PDB entry 7LN6 | electron microscopy, 3.58 A resolution | chains A and G of the 7 polymer chains in the assembly

Chain A:
Molecule: Transitional endoplasmic reticulum ATPase
Organism: Homo sapiens
Notes: EC 3.6.4.6
UniProtKB: P55072 (TERA_HUMAN); residue numbers follow UniProt; this construct covers 1-806
Chain sequence (806 residues; each row starts with the number of its first residue):
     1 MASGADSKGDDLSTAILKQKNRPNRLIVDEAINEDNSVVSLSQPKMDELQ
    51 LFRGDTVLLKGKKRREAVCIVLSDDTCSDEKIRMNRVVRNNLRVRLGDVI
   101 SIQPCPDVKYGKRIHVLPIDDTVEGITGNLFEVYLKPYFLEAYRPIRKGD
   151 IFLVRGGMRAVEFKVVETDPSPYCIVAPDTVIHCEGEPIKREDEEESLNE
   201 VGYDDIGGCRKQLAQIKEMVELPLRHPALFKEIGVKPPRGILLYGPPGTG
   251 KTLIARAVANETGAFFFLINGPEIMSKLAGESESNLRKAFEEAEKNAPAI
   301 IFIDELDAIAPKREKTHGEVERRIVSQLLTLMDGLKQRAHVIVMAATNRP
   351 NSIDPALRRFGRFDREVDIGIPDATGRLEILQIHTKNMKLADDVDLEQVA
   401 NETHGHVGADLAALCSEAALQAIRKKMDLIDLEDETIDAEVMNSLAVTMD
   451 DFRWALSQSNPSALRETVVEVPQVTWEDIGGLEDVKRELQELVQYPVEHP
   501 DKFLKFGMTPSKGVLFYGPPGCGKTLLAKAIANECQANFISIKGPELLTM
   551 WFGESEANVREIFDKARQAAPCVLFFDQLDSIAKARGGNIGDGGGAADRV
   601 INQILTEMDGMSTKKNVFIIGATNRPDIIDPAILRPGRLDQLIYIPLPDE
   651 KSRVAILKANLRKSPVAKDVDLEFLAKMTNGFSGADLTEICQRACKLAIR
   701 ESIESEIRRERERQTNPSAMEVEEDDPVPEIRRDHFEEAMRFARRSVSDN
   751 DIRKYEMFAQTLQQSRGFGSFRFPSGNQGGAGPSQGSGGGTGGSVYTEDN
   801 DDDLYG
Unresolved in the structure: 1-22, 462-471, 715-726, 776-806
Sequence notes: engineered mutation Glu232 (Ala in P55072), Gln578 (Glu in P55072)
Ligand contacts:
  - ADP (adenosine-5'-diphosphate), molecule 1: Asp205, Ile206, Gly207, Pro247, Gly248, Thr249, Gly250, Lys251, Thr252, Leu253, Asp304, Asn348, Ile380, His384, Gly408, Ala409
  - ADP, molecule 2: Gly480, Pro519, Pro520, Gly521, Cys522, Gly523, Lys524, Thr525, Leu526, Ile656, Asn660, Gly684, Ala685, Thr688
UniProt features mapped onto this chain:
  - region: Thr797 to Gly806 (Interaction with UBXN6)
  - motif: Asp802 to Gly806 (PIM motif)
  - binding site (ATP): Pro247 to Leu253, Asn348, His384, Gly521 to Leu526
  - modified residue: Ala2 (N-acetylalanine), Ser3 (Phosphoserine), Ser7 (Phosphoserine), Ser13 (Phosphoserine), Ser37 (Phosphoserine), Lys315 (N6,N6,N6-trimethyllysine), Thr436 (Phosphothreonine), Ser462 (Phosphoserine), Lys502 (N6-acetyllysine), Lys505 (N6-acetyllysine), Lys668 (N6-acetyllysine), Ser702 (Phosphoserine), Lys754 (N6-acetyllysine), Ser770 (Phosphoserine), Ser775 (Phosphoserine), Ser787 (Phosphoserine), Tyr805 (Phosphotyrosine)
  - cross-link (Glycyl lysine isopeptide (Lys-Gly)): Lys8 (interchain with G-Cter in SUMO2), Lys18 (interchain with G-Cter in SUMO2)
  - natural variant: Arg95 (R95G: In IBMPFD1), Gly97 (G97E: In CMT2Y), Ile126 (I126F: In IBMPFD1; uncertain significance), Arg155 (R155C: In IBMPFD1; R155H: In FTDALS6 and IBMPFD1; R155L: In IBMPFD1; R155P: In IBMPFD1; R155S: In IBMPFD1), Arg159 (R159G: In FTDALS6; R159H: In IBMPFD1), Ala160 (A160T: In IBMPFD1; uncertain significance), Glu185 (E185K: In CMT2Y), Arg191 (R191Q: In FTDALS6 and IBMPFD1), Leu198 (L198W: In IBMPFD1), Glu232 (A232E: In IBMPFD1; this construct carries the variant), Ile254 (I254F: In IBMPFD1; uncertain significance), Ile369 (I369T: In IBMPFD1; uncertain significance), 2 further natural variant entries in UniProt
  - mutagenesis: Phe52 to Asp55 (Abolishes interaction with NPLOC4; when associated with A-110), Arg53 (R53A: Minor effect on affinity for ATP and ADP), Arg86 (R86A: Strongly increased affinity for ATP. Strongly reduced affinity for ADP), Tyr110 (Y110A: Abolishes interaction with NPLOC4; when associated with 52-A--A-55), Arg113 to His115 (Severely reduced binding to DERL1), Phe131 (F131R: Severely reduced binding to DERL1), Leu140 (L140D: Severely reduced binding to DERL1), Asp179 (D179R: No effect on binding to DERL1), His183 (H183W: Severely reduced binding to DERL1), Lys251 (K251Q: Impairs ERAD degradation of HMGCR and does not inhibit interaction with RHBDD1; when associated with Q-524), Glu305 (E305Q: Defect in ubiquitin-dependent protein degradation by the proteasome; when associated with Q-578), Lys312 (K312A: Does not affect methylation by VCPKMT), 7 further mutagenesis entries in UniProt
What the authors report for this chain:
  - mutagenesis - L464A: decreased catalytic activity
  - mutagenesis - W551A/F552A, R599A: abolished catalytic activity
  - mutagenesis - I590A/D592A: unchanged catalytic activity
  - disease-associated variants - A232E: increased catalytic activity (citing earlier work)
  - mutagenesis - E578Q: decreased catalytic activity (citing earlier work)

Chain G:
Molecule: polyubiquitinated Ub-Eos
Organism: Mus musculus
Chain sequence (23 residues; each row starts with the number of its first residue; X marks 23 residues of unknown identity (built as UNK)):
     1 XXXXXXXXXXXXXXXXXXXXXXX

Interface between chain A and chain G:
Interface residues of chain A (facing chain G), 5 residues: Met550, Trp551, Phe552, Asp592, Gly593

In short:
Chain A and chain G make no direct contact in this assembly. Ligands of chain A: ADP. UniProt lists 15
ATP-binding residues and 23 mutagenesis sites on chain A. The paper reports that L464A and E578Q of chain A
reduce catalytic activity; W551A/F552A and R599A of chain A abolish catalytic activity; 6 substitutions were
tested in all.
Here chain A is Transitional endoplasmic reticulum ATPase (Homo sapiens) and chain G is polyubiquitinated
Ub-Eos (Mus musculus). Entry 7LN6 (Cryo-EM structure of human p97 in complex with Npl4/Ufd1 and
polyubiquitinated Ub-Eos (CHAPSO, Class 2, Open ...) was determined by electron microscopy together with 7LMZ,
7LN0, 7LN1, 7LN2, 7LN3, 7LN4 and 7LN5 from the same study.
